4XSZ - chains D and F of the 6 polymer chains in the assembly; structure by X-ray diffraction, 3.68 A resolution.

Chain D:
Molecule: DNA-directed RNA polymerase subunit beta'
Source organism: Escherichia coli O139:H28 (strain E24377A / ETEC)
Notes: EC 2.7.7.6
UniProt: A7ZUK2 (RPOC_ECO24); residue numbers follow UniProt; this construct covers 1-1407
Chain sequence (1407 residues; row label = number of the first residue in the row):
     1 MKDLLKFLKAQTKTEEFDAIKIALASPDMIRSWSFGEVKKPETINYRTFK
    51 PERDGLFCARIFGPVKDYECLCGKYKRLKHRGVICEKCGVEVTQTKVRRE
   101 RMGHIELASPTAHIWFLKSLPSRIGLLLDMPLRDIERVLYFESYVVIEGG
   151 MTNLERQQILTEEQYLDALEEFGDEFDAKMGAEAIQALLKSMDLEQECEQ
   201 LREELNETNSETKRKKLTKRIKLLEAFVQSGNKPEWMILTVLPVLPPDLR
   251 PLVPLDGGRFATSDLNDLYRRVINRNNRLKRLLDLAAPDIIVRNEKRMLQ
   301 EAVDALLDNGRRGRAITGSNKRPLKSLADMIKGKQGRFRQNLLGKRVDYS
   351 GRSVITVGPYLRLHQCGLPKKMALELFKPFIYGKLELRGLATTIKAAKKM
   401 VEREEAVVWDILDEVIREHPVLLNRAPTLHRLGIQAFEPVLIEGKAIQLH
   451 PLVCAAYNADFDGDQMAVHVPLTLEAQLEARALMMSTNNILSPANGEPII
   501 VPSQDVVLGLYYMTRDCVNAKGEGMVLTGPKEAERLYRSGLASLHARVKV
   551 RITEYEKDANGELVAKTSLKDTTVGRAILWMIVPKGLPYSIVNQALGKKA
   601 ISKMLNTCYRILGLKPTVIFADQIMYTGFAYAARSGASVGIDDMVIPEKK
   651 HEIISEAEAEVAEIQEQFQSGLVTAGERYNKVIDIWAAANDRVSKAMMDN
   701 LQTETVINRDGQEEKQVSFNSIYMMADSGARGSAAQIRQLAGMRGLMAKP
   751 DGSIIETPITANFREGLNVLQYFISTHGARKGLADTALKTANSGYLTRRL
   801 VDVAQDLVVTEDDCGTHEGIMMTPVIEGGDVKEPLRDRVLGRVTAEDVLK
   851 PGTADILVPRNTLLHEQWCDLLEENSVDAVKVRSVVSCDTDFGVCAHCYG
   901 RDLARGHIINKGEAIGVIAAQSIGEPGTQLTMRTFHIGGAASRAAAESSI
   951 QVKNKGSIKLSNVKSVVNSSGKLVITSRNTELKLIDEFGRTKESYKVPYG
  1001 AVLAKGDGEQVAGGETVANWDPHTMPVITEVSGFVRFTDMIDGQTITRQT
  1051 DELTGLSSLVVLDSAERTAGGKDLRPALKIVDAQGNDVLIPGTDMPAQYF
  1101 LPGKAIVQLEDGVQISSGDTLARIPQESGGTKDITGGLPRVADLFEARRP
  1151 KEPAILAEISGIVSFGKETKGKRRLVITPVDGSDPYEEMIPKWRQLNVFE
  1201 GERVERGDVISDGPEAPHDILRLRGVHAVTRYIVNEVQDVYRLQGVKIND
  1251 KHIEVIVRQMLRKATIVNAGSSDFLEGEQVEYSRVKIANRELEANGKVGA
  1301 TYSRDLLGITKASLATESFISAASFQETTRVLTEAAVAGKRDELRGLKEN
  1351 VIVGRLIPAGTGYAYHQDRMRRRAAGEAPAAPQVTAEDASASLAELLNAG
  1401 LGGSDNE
Disordered / not traced: 1-7, 932-1134, 1377-1407
Bound ions: Zn2+ site 1: Cys-70, Cys-72, Cys-85; Mg2+: Asp-462, Asp-464; Zn2+ site 2: Cys-814, Cys-888, Cys-895, Cys-898
Small-molecule neighbours: cbr-9393 (42U; 4-[3-(4-fluorophenyl)-1H-pyrazol-4-yl]-N-[2-(piperazin-1-yl)ethyl]-2-(trifluoromethyl)aniline): Lys-749, Pro-750, Ile-755, Leu-770, Phe-773, Ile-774, His-777
Curated features (UniProtKB/Swiss-Prot):
  - binding site (Zn(2+)): Cys-70, Cys-72, Cys-85, Cys-88, Cys-814, Cys-888, Cys-895, Cys-898
  - binding site (Mg(2+)): Asp-460, Asp-462, Asp-464
  - modified residue: Lys-972 (N6-acetyllysine)
From the paper describing this entry:
  - binding site for cbr-9393: Lys-749, Pro-750, Ile-755, Phe-773, Ile-774
  - mutagenesis - P750L, F773V, I774S: increased growth in response to CBR compounds (citing earlier work)

Chain F:
Molecule: RNA polymerase sigma factor RpoD
Source organism: Escherichia coli (strain K12)
UniProt: P00579 (RPOD_ECOLI); residue numbers follow UniProt; this construct covers 92-613
Chain sequence (522 residues; row label = number of the first residue in the row):
    92 GRTTDPVRMYMREMGTVELLTREGEIDIAKRIEDGINQVQCSVAEYPEAI
   142 TYLLEQYDRVEAEEARLSDLITGFVDPNAEEDLAPTATHVGSELSQEDLD
   192 DDEDEDEEDGDDDSADDDNSIDPELAREKFAELRAQYVVTRDTIKAKGRS
   242 HATAQEEILKLSEVFKQFRLVPKQFDYLVNSMRVMMDRVRTQERLIMKLC
   292 VEQCKMPKKNFITLFTGNETSDTWFNAAIAMNKPWSEKLHDVSEEVHRAL
   342 QKLQQIEEETGLTIEQVKDINRRMSIGEAKARRAKKEMVEANLRLVISIA
   392 KKYTNRGLQFLDLIQEGNIGLMKAVDKFEYRRGYKFSTYATWWIRQAITR
   442 SIADQARTIRIPVHMIETINKLNRISRQMLQEMGREPTPEELAERMLMPE
   492 DKIRKVLKIAKEPISMETPIGDDEDSHLGDFIEDTTLELPLDSATTESLR
   542 AATHDVLAGLTAREAKVLRMRFGIDMNTDYTLEEVGKQFDVTRERIRQIE
   592 AKALRKLRHPSRSEVLRSFLDD
Disordered / not traced: 168-212, 237-242, 613
Curated features (UniProtKB/Swiss-Prot):
  - DNA-binding region: Leu-573 to Ala-592 (H-T-H motif)
  - region: Arg-584 to Arg-599 (Interaction with anti-sigma factors)
  - motif: Asp-403 to Gln-406 (Interaction with polymerase core subunit RpoC)
  - site: Arg-562 (Interaction with anti-sigma factors)
  - mutagenesis: Ala-553 (A553D: Disrupts the interaction with Escherichia phage lambda antitermination protein Q), Arg-596 (R596D/E: 2-fold reduction in activation of class II Crp-dependent promoters)

Interface between chain D and chain F:
Pairs across the interface (87):
  Glu-42(D) / Arg-451(F)  salt bridge
  Thr-43(D) / Thr-449(F)  hydrogen bond (side chain-backbone)
  Ile-44(D) / Ile-450(F)  hydrophobic
  Tyr-46(D) / Arg-451(F)
  Tyr-46(D) / Ile-452(F)  hydrophobic
  Tyr-46(D) / Pro-453(F)
  Tyr-46(D) / Met-456(F)
  Tyr-46(D) / Ile-500(F)  hydrophobic
  Arg-77(D) / Thr-569(F)
  Lys-96(D) / Leu-528(F)
  Arg-133(D) / Arg-93(F)  hydrogen bond (side chain-backbone)
  Arg-133(D) / Thr-95(F)
  Tyr-140(D) / Thr-95(F)
  Tyr-140(D) / Met-100(F)  hydrophobic
  Glu-142(D) / Arg-93(F)
  Glu-142(D) / Met-100(F)
  Glu-142(D) / Arg-103(F)  salt bridge
  Pro-251(D) / Met-507(F)
  Val-253(D) / Ile-523(F)  hydrophobic
  Leu-255(D) / Ile-523(F)  hydrophobic
  Gly-257(D) / Lys-499(F)  hydrogen bond (backbone-side chain)
  Gly-257(D) / Lys-502(F)
  Arg-259(D) / Lys-502(F)
  Arg-259(D) / Ile-505(F)
  Phe-260(D) / Pro-504(F)
  Phe-260(D) / Ile-505(F)  hydrogen bond (backbone-backbone)
  Ala-261(D) / Ile-505(F)
  Ala-261(D) / Leu-519(F)  hydrophobic
  Thr-262(D) / Ile-505(F)  hydrogen bond (backbone-backbone)
  Thr-262(D) / Ser-506(F)
  Thr-262(D) / Met-507(F)  hydrogen bond (backbone-backbone)
  Ser-263(D) / Met-507(F)
  Asp-264(D) / Ser-506(F)  hydrogen bond
  Asp-264(D) / Glu-508(F)
  Arg-270(D) / Gln-446(F)
  Arg-270(D) / Arg-448(F)  hydrogen bond (side chain-backbone)
  Arg-270(D) / Thr-449(F)
  Arg-271(D) / Gln-400(F)
  Asn-274(D) / Gln-446(F)  hydrogen bond
  Arg-275(D) / Gln-400(F)
  Arg-275(D) / Asp-403(F)  salt bridge
  Arg-278(D) / Asp-403(F)  salt bridge
  Arg-278(D) / Gln-406(F)
  Arg-278(D) / Glu-407(F)  salt bridge
  Arg-278(D) / Ile-410(F)
  Arg-278(D) / Gln-446(F)
  Arg-281(D) / Glu-407(F)  salt bridge
  Arg-281(D) / Ile-410(F)
  Leu-282(D) / Gln-406(F)
  Leu-282(D) / Ile-410(F)  hydrophobic
  Leu-285(D) / Met-413(F)
  Ala-286(D) / Lys-377(F)
  Ala-287(D) / Lys-377(F)
  Ala-287(D) / Met-413(F)  hydrophobic
  Pro-288(D) / Lys-377(F)
  Pro-288(D) / Glu-381(F)
  Ile-290(D) / Tyr-101(F)
  Ile-290(D) / Glu-381(F)
  Ile-291(D) / Gln-406(F)
  Ile-291(D) / Asn-409(F)
  Arg-293(D) / Glu-104(F)  salt bridge
  Asn-294(D) / Tyr-101(F)
  Asn-294(D) / Leu-402(F)
  Asn-294(D) / Gln-406(F)
  Glu-295(D) / Gln-406(F)
  Arg-297(D) / Met-100(F)  hydrogen bond (side chain-backbone)
  Arg-297(D) / Tyr-101(F)
  Arg-297(D) / Glu-104(F)  salt bridge
  Met-298(D) / Leu-402(F)
  Met-298(D) / Asp-403(F)
  Met-298(D) / Gln-406(F)
  Glu-301(D) / Pro-97(F)
  Arg-322(D) / Pro-510(F)
  Lys-325(D) / Glu-508(F)  salt bridge
  Lys-334(D) / Asp-516(F)
  Gln-335(D) / Asp-516(F)
  Thr-392(D) / Ser-609(F)
  Thr-393(D) / Ser-539(F)  hydrogen bond
  Thr-393(D) / Phe-610(F)
  Ile-394(D) / Ala-535(F)
  Ile-394(D) / Thr-536(F)
  Ile-394(D) / Ser-539(F)
  Lys-395(D) / Asp-533(F)  salt bridge
  Lys-395(D) / Thr-536(F)
  Lys-398(D) / Leu-532(F)
  Lys-399(D) / Ser-609(F)
  Lys-399(D) / Asp-612(F)
Also at the interface, not in a pair above, chain D (54 interface residues in all): Asn-45, Lys-79, Phe-141, Gly-258, Leu-343, Tyr-382
Also at the interface, not in a pair above, chain F (56 interface residues in all): Met-105, Val-380, Leu-384, Ile-405, Ala-447, Glu-515, Glu-605, Val-606, Leu-611

Summary:
Chain D and chain F form an interface of 54 and 56 residues respectively; the contacts include 11 hydrogen
bonds and 10 salt bridges. Polar contacts include Glu-42(D)/Arg-451(F), Glu-142(D)/Arg-103(F) and
Arg-275(D)/Asp-403(F). The paper reports a binding site for cbr-9393 at Lys-749(D), Pro-750(D) and Ile-755(D)
among others; P750L, F773V and I774S of chain D increase growth in response to CBR compounds.
Here chain D is DNA-directed RNA polymerase subunit beta' (Escherichia coli O139:H28 (strain E24377A / ETEC))
and chain F is RNA polymerase sigma factor RpoD (Escherichia coli (strain K12)). Entry 4XSZ (Crystal structure
of CBR 9393 bound to Escherichia coli RNA polymerase holoenzyme) was determined by X-ray diffraction,
deposited together with 4XSX and 4XSY.
